Entry 6HIW (electron microscopy, 3.37 A resolution); this record covers chains CK and CA of the 63 polymer chains in the assembly.

# Chain CK
Name: uS11m
Organism: Trypanosoma brucei brucei
UniProtKB: Q389T7 (Q389T7_TRYB2); numbering as in UniProt (aligned over 1-326)
Amino-acid sequence (326 residues; each row starts with the number of its first residue; X marks 1 residue of unknown identity (built as UNK)):
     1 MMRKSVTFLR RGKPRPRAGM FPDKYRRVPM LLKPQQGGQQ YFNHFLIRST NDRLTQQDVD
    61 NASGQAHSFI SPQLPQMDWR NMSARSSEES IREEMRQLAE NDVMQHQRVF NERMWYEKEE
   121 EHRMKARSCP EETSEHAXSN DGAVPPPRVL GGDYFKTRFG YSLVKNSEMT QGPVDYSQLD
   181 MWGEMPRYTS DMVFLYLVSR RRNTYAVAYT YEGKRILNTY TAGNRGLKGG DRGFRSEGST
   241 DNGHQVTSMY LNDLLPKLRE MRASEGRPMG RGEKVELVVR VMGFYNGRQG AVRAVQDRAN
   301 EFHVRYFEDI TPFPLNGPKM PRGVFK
Disordered / not traced: 1-9, 62-68, 129-145
Differences from the reference sequence: conflict Arg-3 (Gln in Q389T7), UNK_138 (Ile in Q389T7)

# Chain CA
Molecule: 9S rRNA
Organism: Trypanosoma brucei brucei
Sequence (621 nucleotides; each row starts with the number of its first residue):
     1 UAAAUUAUGG UCAAUUGUUA GUAUUCAUAU UAAUUUUUUU AAAUGUUUUA UCAUUUUAUA
    61 AAGGUUUAUU UUUGAAAGAU UUUUUGUAUA AAAUUUUAGG AAUAGUUAAU AAUAAUUUAU
   121 AAUUUUGAUU AGAUUGUUUU GUUAAUGCUA UUAGAUGGGU GUGGAAAAAU AAAAAAAAUA
   181 AUUAAUAUAU AUCAAUAAUA AAUUAAAUUA AUCUAUUAGU CAGAAAUGGA UGCCAGCCGU
   241 UGCGGUAAUU UCUAUGCUUU UAAAUAUUAU ACAAUUAUCA UAUUAAAUUG UUAAGUGUUG
   301 AUUUAACCAA UAAAAAUAUA AAUAAUUUUU AUUUGUUUUU AAACACCAUU AGGUAUAUGC
   361 AAAUAUAAAA UUAUAGUAAU UAUAAAUUAU AUUAUAUUAU AUUUAUUCAU AUAAUUAAUA
   421 GGAUAAUAUU UGUAGUUUUU GAUACCAUGA UAAGGAUUAU AAAUUGAAAG UGUUAAUAUC
   481 AUAAUCAAAA UUUAUUAUUU AUAUUAAAUA UGUAUGUGUA GAUAAAAUAA GAAAUUAAAA
   541 AGGUAUUGUU GCCCACCAAU UUUUAUAAUA AAAAUAACGU GCAGUAAUUA AUAUAUUUAU
   601 AAAAAUAUAU UUUUUUUUUU U
Differences from the reference sequence: conflict U298 (C2839 in 343546), U473 (G3014 in 343546); insertion (614-621)
Metal / ion sites: Mg2+ site 1 near A27 (its only coordinating residue here); Mg2+ site 2: A60, A61, A155; Mg2+ site 3 near U65 (its only coordinating residue here); Mg2+ site 4 near A68 (its only coordinating residue here); Mg2+ site 5 near A76 (its only coordinating residue here); Mg2+ site 6: A224, A225; Mg2+ site 7 near U231 (its only coordinating residue here); Mg2+ site 8: U281, A367; Mg2+ site 9 near U339 (its only coordinating residue here); Mg2+ site 10 near A385 (its only coordinating residue here); Mg2+ site 11: A386, U387; Mg2+ site 12 near A541 (its only coordinating residue here); 5 more Mg2+ sites not listed
Small-molecule neighbours:
  - spermidine (SPD), molecule 1: A27, U28, G239, A266, U267, U268
  - spermidine (SPD), molecule 2: A218, U259, U261, A262, A263, A264
  - spermidine (SPD), molecule 3: U398, A399, U457, U458, A459
  - spermidine (SPD), molecule 4: A452, A453, G454, G466, A467, A468, A469, G470
  - spermine (SPM): U66, U67, U95, U96, U97, U125, U126, G127, A128, U129

# Interface between chain CK and chain CA
Residue-residue contacts (86):
  Arg-10(CK) / G455(CA)  salt bridge to the phosphate
  Arg-10(CK) / G466(CA)  hydrogen bond to the base
  Arg-10(CK) / A525(CA)  phosphate contact
  Arg-10(CK) / A526(CA)  salt bridge to the phosphate
  Arg-11(CK) / G454(CA)  sugar contact
  Arg-11(CK) / G455(CA)  phosphate contact
  Arg-11(CK) / A525(CA)  phosphate contact
  Gly-12(CK) / A524(CA)  phosphate contact
  Pro-14(CK) / A456(CA)  hydrogen bond to the base
  Arg-15(CK) / U400(CA)  base contact
  Arg-15(CK) / G455(CA)  base contact
  Arg-15(CK) / A456(CA)  base contact
  Arg-15(CK) / A526(CA)  base contact
  Arg-15(CK) / A527(CA)  salt bridge to the phosphate
  Pro-16(CK) / U400(CA)  base contact
  Pro-16(CK) / G455(CA)  base contact
  Pro-16(CK) / A456(CA)  base contact
  Arg-17(CK) / U400(CA)  salt bridge to the phosphate
  Arg-17(CK) / U457(CA)  hydrogen bond to the base
  Arg-17(CK) / U536(CA)  hydrogen bond to the base
  Ala-18(CK) / U400(CA)  hydrogen bond to the phosphate
  Ala-18(CK) / A527(CA)  base contact
  Gly-19(CK) / A399(CA)  phosphate contact
  Gly-19(CK) / U400(CA)  hydrogen bond to the phosphate
  Gly-19(CK) / A459(CA)  hydrogen bond to the base
  Met-20(CK) / U457(CA)  base contact
  Phe-21(CK) / G455(CA)  base contact
  Phe-21(CK) / A459(CA)  hydrogen bond to the base
  Phe-21(CK) / U465(CA)  base contact
  Phe-21(CK) / A527(CA)  base contact
  Pro-22(CK) / U460(CA)  base contact
  Pro-22(CK) / U465(CA)  base contact
  Lys-24(CK) / A527(CA)  phosphate contact
  Lys-24(CK) / U528(CA)  phosphate contact
  Lys-24(CK) / A529(CA)  phosphate contact
  Lys-24(CK) / G531(CA)  salt bridge to the phosphate
  Lys-24(CK) / A532(CA)  hydrogen bond to the base
  Tyr-25(CK) / G531(CA)  sugar contact
  Tyr-25(CK) / A532(CA)  phosphate contact
  Arg-26(CK) / U460(CA)  base contact
  Arg-26(CK) / U465(CA)  salt bridge to the phosphate
  Arg-26(CK) / U528(CA)  hydrogen bond to the sugar
  Arg-27(CK) / U465(CA)  salt bridge to the phosphate
  Arg-27(CK) / U528(CA)  hydrogen bond to the phosphate
  Arg-27(CK) / A529(CA)  salt bridge to the phosphate
  Arg-200(CK) / U302(CA)  hydrogen bond to the phosphate
  Arg-200(CK) / U303(CA)  salt bridge to the phosphate
  Arg-201(CK) / U304(CA)  salt bridge to the phosphate
  Arg-201(CK) / A305(CA)  salt bridge to the phosphate
  Arg-202(CK) / U304(CA)  phosphate contact
  Arg-202(CK) / A305(CA)  salt bridge to the phosphate
  Arg-202(CK) / A306(CA)  salt bridge to the phosphate
  Asn-203(CK) / U302(CA)  hydrogen bond to the phosphate
  Asn-203(CK) / U303(CA)  phosphate contact
  Lys-214(CK) / U298(CA)  salt bridge to the phosphate
  Arg-215(CK) / G297(CA)  sugar contact
  Arg-215(CK) / U298(CA)  hydrogen bond to the sugar
  Arg-215(CK) / U299(CA)  salt bridge to the phosphate
  Asn-218(CK) / U299(CA)  hydrogen bond to the phosphate
  Asn-218(CK) / G300(CA)  phosphate contact
  Thr-219(CK) / A301(CA)  phosphate contact
  Thr-221(CK) / A301(CA)  phosphate contact
  Thr-221(CK) / U302(CA)  phosphate contact
  Gly-223(CK) / A301(CA)  base contact
  Gly-223(CK) / U302(CA)  hydrogen bond to the phosphate
  Asn-224(CK) / A301(CA)  phosphate contact
  Asn-224(CK) / U302(CA)  phosphate contact
  Lys-228(CK) / U302(CA)  salt bridge to the phosphate
  Lys-228(CK) / U303(CA)  salt bridge to the phosphate
  Phe-234(CK) / A305(CA)  sugar contact
  Leu-315(CK) / A316(CA)  base contact
  Pro-318(CK) / C344(CA)  base contact
  Lys-319(CK) / C344(CA)  hydrogen bond to the sugar
  Lys-319(CK) / A345(CA)  sugar contact
  Lys-319(CK) / U356(CA)  hydrogen bond to the base
  Lys-319(CK) / U608(CA)  salt bridge to the phosphate
  Met-320(CK) / A345(CA)  sugar contact
  Pro-321(CK) / A345(CA)  phosphate contact
  Pro-321(CK) / C346(CA)  phosphate contact
  Arg-322(CK) / A345(CA)  phosphate contact
  Arg-322(CK) / C346(CA)  hydrogen bond to the phosphate
  Arg-322(CK) / U606(CA)  salt bridge to the phosphate
  Arg-322(CK) / A607(CA)  salt bridge to the phosphate
  Val-324(CK) / U589(CA)  sugar contact
  Phe-325(CK) / A590(CA)  sugar contact
  Lys-326(CK) / A607(CA)  salt bridge to the phosphate
Other interface residues (no listed pair), chain CK (42 interface residues in all): Asp-23, Met-30, Tyr-205, Gly-213
Other interface residues (no listed pair), chain CA (46 interface residues in all): A314, A315, A343, A453, A461, A530, A537

# In short
42 residues of chain CK face 46 of chain CA across their interface; the contacts include 19 hydrogen bonds and
21 salt bridges. Polar pairs include Arg-10(CK)/G466(CA), Pro-14(CK)/A456(CA) and Arg-17(CK)/U457(CA). Ligands
of chain CA: 4 copies of spermidine and spermine.
Here chain CK is uS11m and chain CA is 9S rRNA, both from Trypanosoma brucei brucei. Entry 6HIW (Cryo-EM
structure of the Trypanosoma brucei mitochondrial ribosome - This entry contains the complete small
mitoribosomal ...) was determined by electron microscopy together with 6HIV, 6HIX, 6HIY and 6HIZ from the same
study.
